Entry 1MMO (X-ray diffraction, 2.20 A resolution); this record covers chains E and H of the 6 polymer chains in the assembly.

# Chain E
Protein: Methane monooxygenase hydrolase (alpha chain)
From: Methylococcus capsulatus
Notes: EC 1.14.13.25
UniProtKB: P22869 (MEMA_METCA); residues 15-526 here = UniProt positions 15-526
Sequence (512 residues; each row starts with the number of its first residue):
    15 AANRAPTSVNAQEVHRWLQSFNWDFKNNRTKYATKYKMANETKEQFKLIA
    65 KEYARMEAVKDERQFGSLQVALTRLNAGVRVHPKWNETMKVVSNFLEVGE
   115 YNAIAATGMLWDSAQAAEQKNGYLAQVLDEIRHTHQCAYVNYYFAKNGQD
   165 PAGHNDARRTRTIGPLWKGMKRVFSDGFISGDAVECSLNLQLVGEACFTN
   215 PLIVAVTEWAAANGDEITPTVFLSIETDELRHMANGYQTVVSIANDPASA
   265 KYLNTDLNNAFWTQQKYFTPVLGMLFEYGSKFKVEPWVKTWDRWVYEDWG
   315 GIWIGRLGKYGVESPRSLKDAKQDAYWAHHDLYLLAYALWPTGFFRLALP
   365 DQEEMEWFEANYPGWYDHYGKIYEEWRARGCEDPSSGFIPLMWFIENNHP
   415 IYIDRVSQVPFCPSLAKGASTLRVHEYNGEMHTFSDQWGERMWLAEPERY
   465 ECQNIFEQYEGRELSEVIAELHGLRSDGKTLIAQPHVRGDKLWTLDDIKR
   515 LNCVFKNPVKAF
Sequence notes: conflict D306 (Asn in P22869), E444 (Gln in P22869)
Swiss-Prot annotation at these positions:
  - active site: C151
  - binding site (Fe cation): E114, E144, H147, E209, E243, H246
Bound ions: Fe ion site 1: E114, E144, H147 (together with acetic acid); Fe ion site 2: E144, E209, E243, H246 (together with acetic acid)

# Chain H
Protein: Methane monooxygenase hydrolase (gamma chain)
From: Methylococcus capsulatus
Notes: EC 1.14.13.25
UniProtKB: P11987 (MEMG_METCA); residues 4-165 here correspond to UniProt positions 3-164 (UniProt number = residue number - 1)
Sequence (162 residues; row label = number of the first residue in the row):
     4 LGIHSNDTRDAWVNKIAHVNTLEKAAEMLKQFRMDHTTPFRNSYELDNDY
    54 LWIEAKLEEKVAVLKARAFNEVDFRHKTAFGEDAKSVLDGTVAKMNAAKD
   104 KWEAEKIHIGFRQAYKPPIMPVNYFLDGERQLGTRLMELRNLNYYDTPLE
   154 ELRKQRGVRVVH
Sequence notes: conflict D38 (His37 in P11987), K80 (Asn79 in P11987)

# Interface between chain E and chain H
Pairs across the interface - 85 pairs, chain E then chain H:
  R43(E) with R133(H)
  T44(E) with R133(H), hydrogen bond (backbone-side chain)
  K45(E) with R133(H)
  Y46(E) with R133(H)
  A47(E) with E132(H); R133(H); G136(H); T137(H); M140(H)
  T48(E) with T137(H), hydrogen bond (backbone-side chain); M140(H)
  K49(E) with M140(H); E141(H); N144(H)
  D196(E) with M140(H)
  K265(E) with L145(H)
  Y266(E) with E141(H), hydrogen bond (side chain-backbone); N144(H); L145(H)
  T269(E) with Y148(H), hydrogen bond (backbone-side chain)
  N272(E) with Y148(H), hydrogen bond
  N273(E) with Y147(H); Y148(H), hydrogen bond
  R330(E) with Y148(H)
  L436(E) with H165(H)
  R437(E) with L152(H); R156(H)
  V438(E) with V163(H); V164(H), hydrogen bond (backbone-backbone); H165(H), hydrogen bond (backbone-backbone)
  H439(E) with R156(H); V161(H); R162(H); V163(H); V164(H)
  E440(E) with V161(H); R162(H), salt bridge; V164(H)
  Y441(E) with F43(H); R159(H); G160(H); V161(H), hydrophobic
  N442(E) with P42(H), hydrogen bond (side chain-backbone); F43(H); R44(H), hydrogen bond (side chain-backbone); Y47(H)
  E444(E) with Y47(H); D50(H)
  Q451(E) with L152(H)
  W452(E) with Y148(H), hydrophobic
  E454(E) with L152(H); R156(H), salt bridge
  R455(E) with Y147(H), hydrogen bond (side chain-backbone); Y148(H); T150(H), hydrogen bond (side chain-backbone); L152(H); L155(H)
  M456(E) with Y147(H)
  L458(E) with L155(H), hydrophobic; R156(H); R159(H), hydrogen bond (backbone-side chain)
  A459(E) with R143(H), hydrogen bond (backbone-side chain); R159(H)
  E460(E) with Y147(H), hydrogen bond
  P461(E) with P42(H); R159(H)
  E462(E) with P42(H); I112(H); R143(H), salt bridge
  E465(E) with T41(H); P42(H); R44(H), salt bridge
  Q467(E) with D50(H), hydrogen bond (side chain-backbone); N51(H)
  E471(E) with N51(H), hydrogen bond (backbone-side chain)
  Q472(E) with N51(H)
  Y473(E) with I6(H), hydrophobic
  R476(E) with L4(H); G5(H)
  E484(E) with G5(H); I6(H); H7(H), salt bridge
  L485(E) with I6(H), hydrophobic; H7(H)
  F526(E) with H165(H)
Also at the interface, not in a pair above, chain E (46 interface residues in all): D270, G443, M445, W457, V481
Also at the interface, not in a pair above, chain H (40 interface residues in all): S8, Y53, L54, E108, L129, P151

# In short
The interface between chain E and chain H involves 46 residues on one side and 40 on the other, with 17
hydrogen bonds and 5 salt bridges. Polar contacts include E440(E)-R162(H), E454(E)-R156(H) and
E462(E)-R143(H).
Chain E is Methane monooxygenase hydrolase (alpha chain) and chain H is Methane monooxygenase hydrolase (gamma
chain), both from Methylococcus capsulatus; the structure, Crystal structure of a bacterial non-haem iron
hydroxylase that catalyses the biological oxidation of methane, was determined by X-ray diffraction.
